8TSI - chains A and C of the 12 polymer chains in the assembly; structure by electron microscopy, 4.40 A resolution (low resolution: residue-level contacts below are approximate; hydrogen-bond / salt-bridge calls are withheld).

Chain A:
Molecule: ABC transporter ATP-binding protein
Organism: Caldimonas thermodepolymerans
UniProt: A0A2S5T4B3 (A0A2S5T4B3_9BURK); numbering as in UniProt (aligned over 1-226)
Sequence (234 residues; numbered 1 to 234; the number before each row is that of its first residue):
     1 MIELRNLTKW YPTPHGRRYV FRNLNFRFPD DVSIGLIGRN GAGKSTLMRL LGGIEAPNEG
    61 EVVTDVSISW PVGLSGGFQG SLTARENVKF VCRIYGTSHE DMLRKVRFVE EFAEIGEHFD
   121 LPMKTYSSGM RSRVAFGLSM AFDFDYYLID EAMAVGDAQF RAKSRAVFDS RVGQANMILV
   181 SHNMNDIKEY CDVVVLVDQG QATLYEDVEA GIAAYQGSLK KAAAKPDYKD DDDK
Unresolved in the structure: 1, 218-234
Construct notes: expression tag (227-234)
Residues lining bound ligands:
  - ADP (adenosine-5'-diphosphate), molecule 1: Tyr11, Val20, Arg39, Asn40, Gly41, Ala42, Gly43, Lys44, Ser45, Thr46
  - ADP, molecule 2: His118, Thr125, Ser127, Met130
  - tetrafluoroaluminate (ALF), molecule 1: Asn40, Lys44, Ser45, Asp150, Glu151, His182
  - tetrafluoroaluminate (ALF), molecule 2: Ser127, Ser128, Gly129, Val155

Chain C:
Molecule: Transport permease protein
Organism: Caldimonas thermodepolymerans
UniProt: A0A2S5T447 (A0A2S5T447_9BURK); residues 4-271 here correspond to UniProt positions 2-269 (UniProt number = residue number - 2)
Sequence (274 residues; numbered -2 to 271; the number before each row is that of its first residue; numbers below 1 keep their minus sign (Met-2 is residue -2)):
    -2 MGKIHLAVSE RSPRVKRSPW QIQQAVLFAL FLRELKTRLG GRWLGVFWVL LEPVAHIAVM
    58 TTLFSLAHRA AMPSIEYPVF LITGLIPFFM FRGLVTRLME AIDSNRGLFA YRQVKPIDTV
   118 IARAMLEISL QSIVYLIALG TLGWLGFHFL PVRALELAGV SAVLIMLGAS LGLFFAVVTN
   178 EIPQARAIVR ISLLPLYFVS GVIFPVHTIP PQYLPLLQLN PVLHLIELSR ASFFPQYRVL
   238 QGINLAYPAG FALLSLFLAL MLYRLRRHQL ASVV
Unresolved in the structure: -2 to 12, 270-271
Construct notes: initiating methionine (-2); expression tag (-1 to 3)
What the authors report for this chain:
  - mutagenesis - R89K: decreased stability

How chain A and chain C interact:
Residue-residue contacts (20):
  Gly52(A) - Arg109(C)
  Gly53(A) - Arg109(C)
  Ile54(A) - Phe106(C)
  Ile54(A) - Ala107(C)
  Ala56(A) - His265(C)
  Thr64(A) - Arg109(C)
  Trp70(A) - Ala107(C)
  Gly77(A) - Gly104(C)
  Gly77(A) - Ala107(C)
  Gly77(A) - Tyr108(C)
  Phe78(A) - Gly104(C)
  Phe78(A) - Tyr108(C)
  Gln79(A) - Arg30(C)
  Leu82(A) - Arg30(C)
  Phe90(A) - Leu105(C)
  Val91(A) - Tyr108(C)
  Ile94(A) - Val23(C)
  Tyr95(A) - Arg14(C)
  Tyr95(A) - Gln110(C)
  Gly96(A) - Arg14(C)
Interface residues without a listed pair, chain A (17 interface residues in all): Asn87, Arg93
Interface residues without a listed pair, chain C (16 interface residues in all): Ala22, Ala26, Leu27, Ser101, Val111

Summary:
Chain A and chain C form an interface of 17 and 16 residues respectively. Chain A binds ADP and
tetrafluoroaluminate. From the paper: R89K of chain C reduces stability.
Chain A is ABC transporter ATP-binding protein and chain C is Transport permease protein, both from Caldimonas
thermodepolymerans; the structure, S. thermodepolymerans KpsMT-KpsE in complex with ADP:AlF4-, was determined
by electron microscopy (same publication as 8TSH, 8TSL, 8TSW, 8TT3 and 8TUN).
